Entry 2PU1 (X-ray diffraction, 1.80 A resolution); this record covers chain A.

[Chain A]
Protein: Enolase
From: Trypanosoma brucei
Notes: EC 4.2.1.11
UniProt: Q38BV6 (Q38BV6_9TRYP); numbering as in UniProt (aligned over 1-429)
Sequence (432 residues; each row starts with the number of its first residue; numbers below 1 keep their minus sign (Gly-2 is residue -2)):
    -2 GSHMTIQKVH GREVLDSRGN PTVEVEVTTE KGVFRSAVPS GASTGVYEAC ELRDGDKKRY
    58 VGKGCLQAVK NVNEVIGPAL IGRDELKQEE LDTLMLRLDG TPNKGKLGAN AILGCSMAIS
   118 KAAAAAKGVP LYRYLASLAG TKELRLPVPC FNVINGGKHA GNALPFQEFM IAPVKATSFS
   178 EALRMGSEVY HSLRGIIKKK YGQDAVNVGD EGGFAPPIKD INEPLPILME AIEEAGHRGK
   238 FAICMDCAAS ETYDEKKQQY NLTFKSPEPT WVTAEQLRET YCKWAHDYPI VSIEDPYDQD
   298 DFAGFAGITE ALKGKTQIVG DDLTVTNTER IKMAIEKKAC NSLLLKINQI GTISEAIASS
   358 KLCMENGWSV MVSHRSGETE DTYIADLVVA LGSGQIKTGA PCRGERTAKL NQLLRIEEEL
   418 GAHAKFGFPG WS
Unresolved in the structure: -2
Sequence notes: expression tag (-2 to 0); engineered mutation Lys28 (Arg in Q38BV6)
Bound ions: Zn2+ site 1: His0, Glu27; Zn2+ site 2: Ser40 (together with FSG); Zn2+ site 3: Asp243, Glu291, Asp318 (together with FSG)
Ligand contacts: FSG ([(1S)-1-fluoro-2-(hydroxyamino)-2-oxoethyl]phosphonic acid): Gly38, Ala39, Ser40, Thr41, Gln164, Glu165, Glu208, Asp243, Glu291, Asp318, Leu341, Lys343, Ser370, Arg372, Ser373, Lys394

[Overview]
Chain A binds compound FSG. The Zn2+ site 1 is built by His0 and Glu27. Asp243, Glu291 and Asp318 form the
Zn2+ site 3.
Chain A is Enolase (Trypanosoma brucei); the structure, Crystal Structure of the T. brucei enolase complexed
with Fluoro-phosphonoacetohydroxamate (FPAH), was determined by X-ray diffraction (same publication as 2PTW,
2PTX, 2PTY, 2PTZ and 2PU0).
